PDB entry 5L61 | X-ray diffraction, 2.80 A resolution | chains N and a of the 28 polymer chains in the assembly

[Chain N]
Molecule: Proteasome subunit beta type-1
From: Saccharomyces cerevisiae (strain ATCC 204508 / S288c)
Notes: EC 3.4.25.1
Reference sequence: P38624 (PSB1_YEAST); residues 1-196 here correspond to UniProt positions 20-215 (UniProt number = residue number + 19)
Amino-acid sequence (196 residues; each row starts with the number of its first residue):
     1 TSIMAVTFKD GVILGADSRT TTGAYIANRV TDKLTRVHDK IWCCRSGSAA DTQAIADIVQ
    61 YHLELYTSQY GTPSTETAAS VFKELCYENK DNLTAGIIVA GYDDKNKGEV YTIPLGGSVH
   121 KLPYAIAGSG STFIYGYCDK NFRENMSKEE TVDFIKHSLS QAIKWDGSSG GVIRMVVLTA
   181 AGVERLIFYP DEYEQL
Metal / ion sites: Mg2+: Ile163, Asp166, Ser169
Swiss-Prot annotation at these positions:
  - active site: Thr1 (Nucleophile)

[Chain a]
Molecule: Proteasome subunit beta type-7
From: Saccharomyces cerevisiae (strain ATCC 204508 / S288c)
Notes: EC 3.4.25.1
Reference sequence: P30657 (PSB7_YEAST); residues -12 to 233 here correspond to UniProt positions 21-266 (UniProt number = residue number + 33)
Amino-acid sequence (246 residues; row label = number of the first residue in the row; numbers below 1 keep their minus sign (Thr-12 is residue -12)):
   -12 TQIANAGASP MVNTQQPIVT GTSVISMKYD NGVIIAADNL GSYGSLLRFN GVERLIPVGD
    48 NTVVGISGDI SDMQHIERLL KDLVTENAYD NPLADAEEAL EPSYIFEYLA TVMYQRRSKM
   108 NPLWNAIIVA GVQSNGDQFL RYVNLLGVTY SSPTLATGFG AHMANPLLRK VVDRESDIPK
   168 TTVQVAEEAI VNAMRVLYYR DARSSRNFSL AIIDKNTGLT FKKNLQVENM KWDFAKDIKG
   228 YGTQKI
Disordered / not traced: -12 to 0

[How chain N and chain a interact]
Pairs across the interface - 61 pairs, chain N then chain a:
  Arg19(N) with Ala189(a)
  Ala24(N) with Phe146(a); Arg187(a); Asp188(a); Ala189(a), hydrogen bond (backbone-backbone)
  Tyr25(N) with Phe146(a); Arg187(a)
  Ile26(N) with Tyr186(a); Arg187(a), hydrogen bond (backbone-backbone); Asp188(a); Ala189(a)
  Ala27(N) with Arg187(a), hydrogen bond (backbone-side chain)
  Arg29(N) with Tyr186(a); Arg187(a); Lys218(a), hydrogen bond (side chain-backbone); Trp219(a); Phe221(a)
  Val30(N) with Phe221(a), hydrophobic; Ala222(a), hydrophobic; Ile225(a), hydrophobic
  Asp32(N) with Lys226(a); Gly227(a), hydrogen bond (side chain-backbone); Gln231(a)
  Leu34(N) with Gln231(a)
  Thr35(N) with Tyr228(a); Gln231(a)
  Arg36(N) with Gln231(a), hydrogen bond (backbone-side chain); Ile233(a)
  Trp42(N) with Gln231(a); Ile233(a)
  Arg45(N) with Tyr228(a)
  Gln53(N) with Tyr228(a), hydrogen bond (backbone-side chain)
  Ala56(N) with Tyr228(a)
  Asp57(N) with Tyr228(a), hydrogen bond
  Phe133(N) with Leu33(a), hydrophobic
  Lys164(N) with Leu34(a)
  Trp165(N) with Ser32(a); Leu33(a); Leu34(a), hydrogen bond (backbone-backbone); Arg35(a); Asn37(a)
  Asp166(N) with Ser32(a)
  Gly167(N) with Ser32(a), hydrogen bond (backbone-backbone); Leu34(a); Ala189(a)
  Gly171(N) with Trp219(a)
  Val172(N) with Trp219(a), hydrophobic
  Arg174(N) with Ala222(a), hydrogen bond (side chain-backbone); Ile225(a)
  Arg185(N) with Lys226(a); Gln231(a); Ile233(a), hydrogen bond (side chain-backbone)
  Ile187(N) with Ala222(a), hydrophobic; Lys223(a)
  Tyr189(N) with Trp219(a); Asp220(a); Lys223(a)
  Pro190(N) with Trp219(a)
  Asp191(N) with Arg193(a), salt bridge
  Glu194(N) with Tyr185(a), hydrogen bond; Arg193(a), salt bridge
Interface residues without a listed pair, chain N (34 interface residues in all): Thr21, Asn28, Ile163, Ser168
Interface residues without a listed pair, chain a (27 interface residues in all): Met150, Arg190, Met217

[Overview]
34 residues of chain N and 27 residues of chain a are in contact; the contacts include 13 hydrogen bonds and 2
salt bridges. Polar pairs include Asp191(N)-Arg193(a), Glu194(N)-Arg193(a) and Ala27(N)-Arg187(a). Curated
annotation (UniProt) lists active-site residue Thr1(N) on chain N.
Chain N is Proteasome subunit beta type-1 and chain a is Proteasome subunit beta type-7, both from
Saccharomyces cerevisiae (strain ATCC 204508 / S288c); the structure, Yeast 20S proteasome with human beta5c
(1-138) and human beta6 (99-132) in complex with epoxyketone inhibitor ..., was determined by X-ray
diffraction (same publication as 5L52, 5L54, 5L55, 5L5A, 5L5B, 5L5D and 30 further entries).
